2HVY - chains A and B of the 5 polymer chains in the assembly; structure by X-ray diffraction, 2.30 A resolution.

[Chain A]
Protein: Probable tRNA pseudouridine synthase B
From: Pyrococcus furiosus
Notes: EC 5.4.99.-
UniProtKB: Q7LWY0 (TRUB_PYRFU); residues 4-343 here correspond to UniProt positions 1-340 (UniProt number = residue number - 3)
Amino-acid sequence (346 residues; each row starts with the number of its first residue):
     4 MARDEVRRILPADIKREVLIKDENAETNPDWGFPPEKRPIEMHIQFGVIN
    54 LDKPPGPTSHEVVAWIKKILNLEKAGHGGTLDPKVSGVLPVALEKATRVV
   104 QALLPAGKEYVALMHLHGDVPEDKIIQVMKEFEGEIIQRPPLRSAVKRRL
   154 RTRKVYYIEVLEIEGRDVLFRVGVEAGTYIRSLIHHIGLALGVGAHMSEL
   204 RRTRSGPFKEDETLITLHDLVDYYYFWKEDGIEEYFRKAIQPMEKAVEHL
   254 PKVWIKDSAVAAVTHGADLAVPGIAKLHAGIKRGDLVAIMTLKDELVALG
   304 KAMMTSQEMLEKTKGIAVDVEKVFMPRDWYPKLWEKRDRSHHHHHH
Disordered / not traced: 4-10, 146-152, 338-349
Sequence notes: expression tag (344-349)
Small-molecule neighbours: ATP (adenosine-5'-triphosphate): His118, Leu119, His120, Arg169, His199

[Chain B]
Protein: Small nucleolar rnp similar to gar1
From: Pyrococcus furiosus
UniProtKB: Q8U029 (Q8U029_PYRFU); residues -6 to 97 here correspond to UniProt positions 1-104 (UniProt number = residue number + 7)
Amino-acid sequence (104 residues; each row starts with the number of its first residue; numbers below 1 keep their minus sign (Met-6 is residue -6)):
    -6 MEKQGEKMKRLGKVLHYAKQGFLIVRTNWVPSLNDRVVDKRLQFVGIVKD
    44 VFGPVKMPYVAIKPKVSNPEIYVGEVLYVDERKRKESPKKNKEKRMKKKK
    94 RLNR
Disordered / not traced: -6 to 0, 75-97

[Interface between chain A and chain B]
Contacting residue pairs (38):
  His120(A) - Lys12(B)
  Glu134(A) - Arg19(B)  salt bridge
  Glu134(A) - Pro47(B)
  Glu134(A) - Tyr52(B)  hydrogen bond
  Phe135(A) - Gly46(B)
  Glu138(A) - Pro47(B)
  Glu138(A) - Val48(B)  hydrogen bond (backbone-backbone)
  Ile139(A) - Gly46(B)
  Ile139(A) - Pro47(B)
  Ile140(A) - Val44(B)
  Ile140(A) - Phe45(B)
  Ile140(A) - Gly46(B)  hydrogen bond (backbone-backbone)
  Ile140(A) - Pro51(B)  hydrophobic
  Pro143(A) - Leu26(B)  hydrophobic
  Pro143(A) - Asp43(B)
  Pro143(A) - Val44(B)
  Pro144(A) - Val23(B)
  Pro144(A) - Pro24(B)
  Pro144(A) - Ser25(B)
  Pro144(A) - Leu26(B)  hydrogen bond (backbone-backbone)
  Leu145(A) - Ser25(B)
  Leu145(A) - Leu26(B)
  Leu153(A) - Val48(B)  hydrophobic
  His188(A) - Gln13(B)
  His189(A) - Asp43(B)  salt bridge
  His189(A) - Phe45(B)
  Leu192(A) - His9(B)  hydrogen bond (backbone-side chain)
  Leu192(A) - Gln13(B)
  Leu192(A) - Ile17(B)
  Leu192(A) - Phe45(B)  hydrophobic
  Ala193(A) - His9(B)  hydrogen bond (backbone-side chain)
  Ala193(A) - Tyr52(B)
  Leu194(A) - His9(B)
  Gly195(A) - His9(B)  hydrogen bond (backbone-side chain)
  Gly195(A) - Ala11(B)
  Gly195(A) - Lys12(B)
  Val196(A) - Lys12(B)
  Gly197(A) - Gln13(B)
Also at the interface, not in a pair above, chain A (20 interface residues in all): Lys127, Val131
Also at the interface, not in a pair above, chain B (19 interface residues in all): Phe15

[Summary]
The interface between chain A and chain B involves 20 residues on one side and 19 on the other; the contacts
include 7 hydrogen bonds and 2 salt bridges. Polar pairs include Glu134(A)-Arg19(B), His189(A)-Asp43(B) and
Glu134(A)-Tyr52(B). Ligands of chain A: ATP.
Chain A is Probable tRNA pseudouridine synthase B and chain B is Small nucleolar rnp similar to gar1, both
from Pyrococcus furiosus; the structure, Crystal structure of an H/ACA box RNP from Pyrococcus furiosus, was
determined by X-ray diffraction.
